Entry 4RY4 (X-ray diffraction, 2.59 A resolution); this record covers chain A.

# Chain A
Name: HCV J4 RNA polymerase (NS5B)
Source organism: Hepatitis C virus isolate HC-J4
Notes: EC 2.7.7.48
UniProt: O92972 (POLG_HCVJ4); residues 1-570 here correspond to UniProt positions 2420-2989 (UniProt number = residue number + 2419)
Amino-acid sequence (570 residues; each row starts with the number of its first residue):
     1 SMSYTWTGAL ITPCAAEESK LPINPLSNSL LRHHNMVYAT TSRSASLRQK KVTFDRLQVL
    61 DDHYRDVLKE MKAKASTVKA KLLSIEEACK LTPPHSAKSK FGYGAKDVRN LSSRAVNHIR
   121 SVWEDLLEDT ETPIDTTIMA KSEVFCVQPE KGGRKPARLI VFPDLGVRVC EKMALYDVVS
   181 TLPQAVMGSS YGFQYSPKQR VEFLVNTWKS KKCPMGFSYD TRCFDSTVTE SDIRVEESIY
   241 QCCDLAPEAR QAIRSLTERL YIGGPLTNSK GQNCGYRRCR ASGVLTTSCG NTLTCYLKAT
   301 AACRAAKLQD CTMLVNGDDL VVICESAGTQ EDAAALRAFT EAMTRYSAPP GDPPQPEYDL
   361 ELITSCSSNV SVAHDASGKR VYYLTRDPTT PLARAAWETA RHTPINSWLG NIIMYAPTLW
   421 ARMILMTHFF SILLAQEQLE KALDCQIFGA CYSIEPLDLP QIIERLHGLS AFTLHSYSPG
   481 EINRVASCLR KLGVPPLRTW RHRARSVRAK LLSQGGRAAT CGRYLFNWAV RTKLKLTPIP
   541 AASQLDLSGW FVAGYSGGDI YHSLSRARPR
Unresolved in the structure: 567-570
Sequence notes: engineered mutation Phe448 (Tyr2867 in O92972)
Curated features (UniProtKB/Swiss-Prot):
  - binding site (Mg(2+)): Asp220, Asp318, Asp319
  - modified residue (Phosphoserine): Ser29, Ser42
From the paper describing this entry:
  - mutagenesis - Y448F: increased catalytic activity on nucleotide incorporation
  - mutagenesis - Y448F: decreased catalytic activity on initiate de novo
  - contacts within the chain: Leu547-Trp550 (hydrophobic contact), Trp550-Phe551 (hydrophobic contact), Ile462-Trp550 (hydrophobic contact), Leu466-Trp550 (hydrophobic contact), Ser96-Asp559 (hydrogen bond), Arg168-Asp559, Lys172-Asp559
  - mutagenesis - W550A (1.5-fold), W550N (2.53-fold): increased catalytic activity on incorporation
  - mutagenesis - W550A, W550N (13-fold), D559E (5-fold): increased catalytic activity on label incorporated
  - mutagenesis - W550N, D559E: abolished catalytic activity on initiate de novo
  - mutagenesis - D318N, W550N, D559E: abolished growth in response to replicon system
  - catalytic residues: Asp318 (citing earlier work)
  - mutagenesis - W550A: decreased growth (replicon activity)

# In short
From UniProt: 3 Mg2+-binding residues. The paper reports the catalytic residue Asp318; W550A, W550N and D559E
increase catalytic activity on label incorporated; 5 substitutions were tested in all.
Chain A is HCV J4 RNA polymerase (NS5B) (Hepatitis C virus isolate HC-J4); the structure, C-terminal mutant
(Y448F) of HCV/J4 RNA polymerase, was determined by X-ray diffraction, deposited together with 4RY5, 4RY6 and
4RY7.
